Entry 8H0Q (electron microscopy, 3.30 A resolution); this record covers chains A and B of the 6 polymer chains in the assembly.

Chain A:
Name: G-alpha q
From: Homo sapiens
Chain sequence (361 residues; row label = number of the first residue in the row; note: 143 numbers in that range are skipped by the numbering (no residue carries them; nothing is unmodelled there); a row labelled like 61A-61Z holds insertion residues (61A, then the next letters in order)):
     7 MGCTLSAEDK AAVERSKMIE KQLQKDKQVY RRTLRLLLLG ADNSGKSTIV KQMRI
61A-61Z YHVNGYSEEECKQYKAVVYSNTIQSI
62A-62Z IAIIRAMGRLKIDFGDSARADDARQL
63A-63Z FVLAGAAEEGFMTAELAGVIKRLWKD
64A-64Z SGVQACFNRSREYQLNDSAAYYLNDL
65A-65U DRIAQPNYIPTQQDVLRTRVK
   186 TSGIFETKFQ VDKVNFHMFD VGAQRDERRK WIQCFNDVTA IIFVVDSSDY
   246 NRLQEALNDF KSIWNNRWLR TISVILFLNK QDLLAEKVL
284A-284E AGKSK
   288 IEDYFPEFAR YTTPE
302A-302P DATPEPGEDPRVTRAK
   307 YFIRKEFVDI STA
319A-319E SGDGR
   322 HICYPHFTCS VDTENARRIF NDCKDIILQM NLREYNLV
Unresolved in the structure: 7-10, 61A-61Z, 62A-62Z, 63A-63Z, 64A-64Z, 65A-65U, 284A-284E, 302A-302P, 319A-319E

Chain B:
Name: Guanine nucleotide-binding protein G(I)/G(S)/G(T) subunit beta-1
From: Homo sapiens
Reference sequence: P62873 (GBB1_HUMAN); residues 7-345 here correspond to UniProt positions 2-340 (UniProt number = residue number - 5)
Chain sequence (343 residues; each row starts with the number of its first residue):
     3 MLLQSELDQL RQEAEQLKNQ IRDARKACAD ATLSQITNNI DPVGRIQMRT RRTLRGHLAK
    63 IYAMHWGTDS RLLVSASQDG KLIIWDSYTT NKVHAIPLRS SWVMTCAYAP SGNYVACGGL
   123 DNICSIYNLK TREGNVRVSR ELAGHTGYLS CCRFLDDNQI VTSSGDTTCA LWDIETGQQT
   183 TTFTGHTGDV MSLSLAPDTR LFVSGACDAS AKLWDVREGM CRQTFTGHES DINAICFFPN
   243 GNAFATGSDD ATCRLFDLRA DQELMTYSHD NIICGITSVS FSKSGRLLLA GYDDFNCNVW
   303 DALKADRAGV LAGHDNRVSC LGVTDDGMAV ATGSWDSFLK IWN
Unresolved in the structure: 3-7
Sequence notes: expression tag (3-6)
Swiss-Prot annotation at these positions:
  - modified residue: Ser-7 (N-acetylserine), His-271 (Phosphohistidine)

Interface between chain A and chain B:
Residue-residue contacts (51):
  Ala-18(A) with Asn-93(B), hydrogen bond (backbone-side chain)
  Val-19(A) with Asn-93(B)
  Arg-21(A) with Val-95(B), hydrogen bond (side chain-backbone); His-96(B)
  Ser-22(A) with Thr-92(B); Asn-93(B); Lys-94(B), hydrogen bond (side chain-backbone)
  Ile-25(A) with Lys-94(B); Ala-97(B), hydrophobic
  Glu-26(A) with Gly-58(B); Lys-94(B), salt bridge
  Leu-29(A) with Gly-58(B); Leu-60(B); Ile-85(B), hydrophobic
  Asp-32(A) with Lys-83(B), salt bridge
  Lys-33(A) with Leu-60(B)
  Tyr-36(A) with Leu-60(B), hydrophobic; Asp-81(B)
  Arg-41(A) with Trp-104(B)
  Thr-186(A) with Asp-123(B); Asn-124(B); His-147(B)
  Gly-188(A) with Leu-122(B); Asn-124(B)
  Ile-189(A) with Trp-104(B); Leu-122(B); Asp-123(B)
  Phe-204(A) with Trp-104(B)
  Gln-209(A) with Leu-122(B), hydrogen bond (side chain-backbone)
  Arg-210(A) with Gly-167(B); Asp-191(B), salt bridge
  Glu-212(A) with Asp-191(B)
  Arg-214(A) with Asp-233(B), salt bridge
  Lys-215(A) with Tyr-150(B); Met-193(B)
  Trp-216(A) with Leu-122(B), hydrophobic; Tyr-150(B)
  Gln-218(A) with Tyr-64(B), hydrogen bond; Arg-319(B), hydrogen bond; Trp-337(B)
  Cys-219(A) with Tyr-64(B), hydrogen bond; Trp-104(B); Met-106(B), hydrophobic
  Phe-220(A) with Trp-104(B); Leu-122(B), hydrophobic
  Asn-221(A) with Lys-62(B), hydrogen bond (backbone-side chain); Trp-337(B)
  Asp-222(A) with Lys-62(B), salt bridge
  Val-223(A) with Trp-104(B), hydrophobic
  Arg-262(A) with Asp-251(B), salt bridge
  Trp-263(A) with Arg-319(B)
Interface residues without a listed pair, chain A (32 interface residues in all): Asp-15, Ser-187, Ala-208
Interface residues without a listed pair, chain B (35 interface residues in all): Arg-57, Ala-61, Thr-91, Ile-125, Thr-148, Asp-168, Cys-209, Asp-295

Summary:
Chain A and chain B form an interface of 32 and 35 residues respectively, with 8 hydrogen bonds and 6 salt
bridges. Among the polar pairs are Glu-26(A)/Lys-94(B), Asp-32(A)/Lys-83(B) and Arg-210(A)/Asp-191(B).
Here chain A is G-alpha q and chain B is Guanine nucleotide-binding protein G(I)/G(S)/G(T) subunit beta-1,
both from Homo sapiens. Entry 8H0Q (Structure of the GRP14-27-GRPR-Gq complex) was determined by electron
microscopy (same publication as 8H0P).
